Entry 4LSJ (X-ray diffraction, 2.35 A resolution); this record covers chains A and B.

[Chain A]
Name: Glucocorticoid receptor
Organism: Homo sapiens
Notes: fragment: Steroid-binding region, residues 522-777
UniProtKB: P04150 (GCR_HUMAN); residues 522-777 here = UniProt positions 522-777
Amino-acid sequence (258 residues; row label = number of the first residue in the row):
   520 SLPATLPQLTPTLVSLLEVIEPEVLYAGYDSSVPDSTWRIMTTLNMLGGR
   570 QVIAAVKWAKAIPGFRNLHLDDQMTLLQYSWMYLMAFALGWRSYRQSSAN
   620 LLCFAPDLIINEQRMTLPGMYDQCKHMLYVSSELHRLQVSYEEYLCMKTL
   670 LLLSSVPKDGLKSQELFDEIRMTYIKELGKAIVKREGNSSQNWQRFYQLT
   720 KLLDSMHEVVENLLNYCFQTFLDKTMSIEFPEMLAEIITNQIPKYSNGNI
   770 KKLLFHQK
Disordered / not traced: 520-525, 703-710
Differences from the reference sequence: expression tag (520-521); engineered mutation Tyr602 (Phe in P04150), Gly638 (Cys in P04150)
Residues lining bound ligands:
  - LSJ (N-{3-[(1Z)-1-(10-methoxydibenzo[b,e]oxepin-11(6H)-ylidene)propyl]phenyl}methanesulfonamide), molecule 1: Met560, Leu563, Asn564, Leu566, Gly567, Gln570, Trp600, Met601, Met604, Ala605, Leu608, Arg611, Phe623, Met639, Gln642, Met646, Leu732, Tyr735, Cys736, Thr739, Ile747, Phe749, Leu753
  - LSJ, molecule 2: Trp712, Gln713, Phe715, Tyr716, His775

[Chain B]
Name: D30 peptide
Amino-acid sequence (13 residues; row label = number of the first residue in the row; numbers below 1 keep their minus sign (His-1 is residue -1)):
    -1 HSSRLWELLMEAT
Disordered / not traced: -1, 10-11

[Chain A / chain B interface]
Residue-residue contacts (23):
  Ile572(A) with Leu6(B)
  Val575(A) with Leu3(B), hydrophobic; Leu6(B), hydrophobic
  Lys579(A) with Leu6(B), hydrogen bond (side chain-backbone); Leu7(B); Glu9(B), hydrogen bond (side chain-backbone)
  Arg585(A) with Leu7(B), hydrogen bond (side chain-backbone)
  Leu589(A) with Trp4(B), hydrophobic; Met8(B), hydrophobic
  Asp590(A) with Trp4(B)
  Gln592(A) with Leu7(B)
  Met593(A) with Leu3(B); Trp4(B), hydrophobic; Leu7(B), hydrophobic
  Leu596(A) with Leu7(B), hydrophobic
  Gln597(A) with Ser0(B); Leu3(B)
  Met752(A) with Arg2(B); Leu3(B); Leu6(B), hydrophobic
  Glu755(A) with Ser0(B); Ser1(B), hydrogen bond (side chain-backbone); Arg2(B), hydrogen bond (side chain-backbone)
Interface residues without a listed pair, chain A (14 interface residues in all): Lys576, Ile756

[Summary]
Chain A and chain B form an interface of 14 and 9 residues respectively, with 5 hydrogen bonds. Polar pairs
include Lys579(A)-Leu6(B), Lys579(A)-Glu9(B) and Arg585(A)-Leu7(B). Ligands of chain A: compound LSJ.
Here chain A is Glucocorticoid receptor (Homo sapiens) and chain B is D30 peptide. Entry 4LSJ (Crystal
Structure of the Glucocorticoid Receptor Ligand Binding Domain Bound to a Dibenzoxapine Sulfonamide) was
determined by X-ray diffraction.
